PDB entry 8KG8 | electron microscopy, 4.23 A resolution (low resolution: residue-level contacts below are approximate; hydrogen-bond / salt-bridge calls are withheld) | chains 2 and 5 of the 18 polymer chains in the assembly

[Chain 2]
Molecule: DNA replication licensing factor MCM2
Source organism: Saccharomyces cerevisiae S288C
Notes: EC 3.6.4.12
UniProt: P29469 (MCM2_YEAST); residue numbers follow UniProt; this construct covers 1-868
Chain sequence (868 residues; row label = number of the first residue in the row):
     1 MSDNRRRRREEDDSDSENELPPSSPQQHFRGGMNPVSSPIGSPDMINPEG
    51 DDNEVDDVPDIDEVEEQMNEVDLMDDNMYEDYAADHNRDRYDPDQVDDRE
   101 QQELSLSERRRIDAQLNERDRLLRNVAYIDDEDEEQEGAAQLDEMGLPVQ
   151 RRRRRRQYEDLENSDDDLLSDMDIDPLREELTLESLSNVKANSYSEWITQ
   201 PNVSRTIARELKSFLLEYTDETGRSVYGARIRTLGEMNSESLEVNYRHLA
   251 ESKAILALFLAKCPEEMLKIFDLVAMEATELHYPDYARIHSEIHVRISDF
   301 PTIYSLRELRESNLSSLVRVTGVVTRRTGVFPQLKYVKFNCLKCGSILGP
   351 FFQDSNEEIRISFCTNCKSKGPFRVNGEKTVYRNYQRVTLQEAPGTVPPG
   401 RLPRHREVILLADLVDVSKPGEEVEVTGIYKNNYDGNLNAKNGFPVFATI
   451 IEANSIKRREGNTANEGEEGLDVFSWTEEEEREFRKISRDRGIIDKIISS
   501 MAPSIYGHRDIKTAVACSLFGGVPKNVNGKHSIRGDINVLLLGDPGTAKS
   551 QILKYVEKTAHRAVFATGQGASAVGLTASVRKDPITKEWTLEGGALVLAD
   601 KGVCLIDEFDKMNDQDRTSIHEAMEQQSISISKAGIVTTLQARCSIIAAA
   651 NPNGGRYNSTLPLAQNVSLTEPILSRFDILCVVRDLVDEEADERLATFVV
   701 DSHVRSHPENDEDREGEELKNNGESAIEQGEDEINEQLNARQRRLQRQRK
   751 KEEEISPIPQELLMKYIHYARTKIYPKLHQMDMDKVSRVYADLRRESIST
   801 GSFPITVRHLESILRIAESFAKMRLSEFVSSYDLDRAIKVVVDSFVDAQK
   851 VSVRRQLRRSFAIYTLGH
Disordered / not traced: 1-179, 711-737
Bound ions: Zn2+: Cys341, Cys344, Cys364; Mg2+: Ser550 (together with ADP)
Residues lining bound ligands:
  - ADP (adenosine-5'-diphosphate): Ser504, Ile505, Tyr506, His508, Asp544, Pro545, Gly546, Thr547, Ala548, Lys549, Ser550, Gln551, Leu695, Val699
  - ATP-gamma-S (AGS; phosphothiophosphoric acid-adenylate ester): His531, Glu625, Gln626, Arg676, Val807, Arg808, Glu811
Curated features (UniProtKB/Swiss-Prot):
  - zinc finger: Cys341 to Cys367 (C4-type)
  - motif: Ser675 to Asp678 (Arginine finger)
  - binding site (ATP): Gly543 to Ser550
  - modified residue (Phosphoserine): Ser14, Ser16, Ser23, Ser164, Ser170
  - natural variant: Glu392 (E392K: In allele MCM2-1)
  - mutagenesis: Cys364 (C364Y/F/S/H: Loss of activity), Cys367 (C367Y/F/S/H: Loss of activity), Lys549 (K549A: Reduces MCM2-7 complex helicase activity. Abolishes MCM2-7 complex helicase activity; when associated with MCM5 A-422. Reduces MCM2-7 complex helicase activity; when associated with MCM3 A-415), Arg676 (R676A: Loss of MCM2-7 complex helicase activity)

[Chain 5]
Molecule: Minichromosome maintenance protein 5
Source organism: Saccharomyces cerevisiae S288C
UniProt: P29496 (MCM5_YEAST); residues 1-775 here = UniProt positions 1-775
Chain sequence (775 residues; each row starts with the number of its first residue):
     1 MSFDRPEIYSAPVLQGESPNDDDNTEIIKSFKNFILEFRLDSQFIYRDQL
    51 RNNILVKNYSLTVNMEHLIGYNEDIYKKLSDEPSDIIPLFETAITQVAKR
   101 ISILSRAQSANNNDKDPENTSMDTDSLLLNSLPTFQLILNSNANQIPLRD
   151 LDSEHVSKIVRLSGIIISTSVLSSRATYLSIMCRNCRHTTSITINNFNSI
   201 TGNTVSLPRSCLSTIESESSMANESNIGDESTKKNCGPDPYIIIHESSKF
   251 IDQQFLKLQEIPELVPVGEMPRNLTMTCDRYLTNKVIPGTRVTIVGIYSI
   301 YNSKNGAGSGRSGGGNGGSGVAIRTPYIKILGIQSDVETSSIWNSVTMFT
   351 EEEEEEFLQLSRNPKLYEILTNSIAPSIFGNEDIKKAIVCLLMGGSKKIL
   401 PDGMRLRGDINVLLLGDPGTAKSQLLKFVEKVSPIAVYTSGKGSSAAGLT
   451 ASVQRDPMTREFYLEGGAMVLADGGVVCIDEFDKMRDEDRVAIHEAMEQQ
   501 TISIAKAGITTVLNSRTSVLAAANPIYGRYDDLKSPGDNIDFQTTILSRF
   551 DMIFIVKDDHNEERDISIANHVINIHTGNANAMQNQQEENGSEISIEKMK
   601 RYITYCRLKCAPRLSPQAAEKLSSNFVTIRKQLLINELESTERSSIPITI
   651 RQLEAIIRITESLAKLELSPIAQERHVDEAIRLFQASTMDAASQDPIGGL
   701 NQASGTSLSEIRRFEQELKRRLPIGWSTSYQTLRREFVDTHRFSQLALDK
   751 ALYALEKHETIQLRHQGQNIYRSGV
Disordered / not traced: 1-19, 107-129, 201-204, 214-233, 306-318, 697-706, 738-746
Bound ions: Zn2+: Cys183, Cys186, Cys211, Cys236; Mg2+: Ser423 (together with ATP-gamma-S)
Residues lining bound ligands:
  - ADP (adenosine-5'-diphosphate): Glu498, Gln499, Arg549, Ile650, Arg651, Glu654
  - ATP-gamma-S (AGS; phosphothiophosphoric acid-adenylate ester): Ser377, Ile378, Phe379, Asn381, Asp417, Pro418, Gly419, Thr420, Ala421, Lys422, Ser423, Gln424, Asp480, Glu481, Asn524, Ile568, His571, Val572
Curated features (UniProtKB/Swiss-Prot):
  - motif: Ser548 to Asp551 (Arginine finger)
  - binding site (ATP): Gly416 to Ser423
  - mutagenesis: Lys422 (K422A: Loss of MCM2-7 complex helicase activity)

[How chain 2 and chain 5 interact]
Contacting residue pairs (115):
  Arg327(2) with Glu269(5)
  Gly329(2) with Arg272(5)
  Phe331(2) with Arg324(5)
  Pro332(2) with Ile300(5); Arg324(5); Pro326(5)
  Gln333(2) with Val321(5); Ala322(5)
  Leu334(2) with Ala322(5); Arg324(5)
  Gln353(2) with Ala322(5)
  Ser355(2) with Val321(5)
  Asn356(2) with Val321(5)
  Glu357(2) with Val321(5)
  Glu358(2) with Val321(5); Ala322(5)
  Gly377(2) with Ile200(5)
  Tyr382(2) with Ser153(5); Ile200(5)
  Arg383(2) with Ser153(5)
  Asn384(2) with Asp152(5); Ser153(5)
  Tyr385(2) with Gly320(5); Ile323(5)
  Arg387(2) with Ser319(5); Gly320(5)
  Asp416(2) with Arg149(5); Arg272(5)
  Lys419(2) with Val267(5); Gly268(5); Glu269(5)
  Lys525(2) with His576(5)
  Val527(2) with Ser377(5); Ile575(5); Ala580(5); Gln584(5)
  Asn528(2) with Asn581(5); Gln584(5)
  Gly529(2) with Lys431(5)
  Lys530(2) with Pro376(5); Phe428(5); Lys431(5); Gln584(5); Ile596(5)
  His531(2) with Ser377(5); Ile378(5); Gln424(5)
  Ser532(2) with Gln424(5)
  Ile533(2) with His576(5)
  Arg562(2) with Gly268(5)
  Ala573(2) with Lys442(5)
  Thr586(2) with Pro457(5)
  Trp589(2) with Gln454(5)
  Val597(2) with Gly268(5)
  Asp600(2) with Gly268(5)
  Lys601(2) with Val267(5)
  Gln615(2) with Lys442(5)
  Thr618(2) with Lys484(5)
  Ser619(2) with Lys442(5)
  His621(2) with Glu481(5); Lys484(5)
  Glu622(2) with Tyr438(5); Ser440(5)
  Gln626(2) with Ser423(5)
  Ser630(2) with Tyr438(5); Ser440(5); Gly443(5)
  Ile631(2) with Gly443(5)
  Ser632(2) with Thr439(5); Gly443(5); Ser444(5); Ser445(5); Gly448(5); Leu449(5); Ala468(5)
  Lys633(2) with Ser444(5); Ser445(5); Gly448(5)
  Ala634(2) with Ser445(5); Gly448(5); Ser452(5); Gln454(5)
  Gly635(2) with Gly448(5); Ser452(5)
  Val637(2) with Ala468(5)
  Glu671(2) with Tyr527(5)
  Pro672(2) with Pro418(5); Gly528(5)
  Leu778(2) with Thr577(5)
  Met781(2) with Ile573(5)
  Met783(2) with Ile573(5)
  Ser787(2) with Ile566(5); Ala569(5); Asn570(5); Ile573(5)
  Arg788(2) with Ile566(5)
  Tyr790(2) with Ala569(5)
  Ala791(2) with Glu562(5); Ile566(5)
  Asp792(2) with Glu562(5)
  Arg794(2) with Asp558(5); His560(5); Asp565(5)
  Arg795(2) with Glu562(5)
  Ile798(2) with His560(5)
  Pro804(2) with Arg529(5)
  Ile805(2) with His560(5)
  Thr806(2) with Pro418(5)
  Val807(2) with Val572(5)
  Arg808(2) with Pro418(5); Gly419(5)
  Leu810(2) with Ala569(5); Val572(5)
  Glu811(2) with His576(5)
  Leu814(2) with His576(5)
Interface residues without a listed pair, chain 2 (79 interface residues in all): Val330, Lys587, Ser628, Thr638, Thr639, Leu640, Gln641, Arg643, Ser675, Val786, Ser797
Interface residues without a listed pair, chain 5 (75 interface residues in all): Val156, Gln259, Pro262, Pro271, Tyr298, Lys427, Val437, Ala447, Glu465, Gly466, Gly467, Leu471, Asp480, Asn524, Ile568, Asn585

[Summary]
The interface between chain 2 and chain 5 involves 79 residues on one side and 75 on the other. ATP-gamma-S is
bound between chain 2 and chain 5. Chain 2 binds ADP. Ligands of chain 5: ADP.
Chain 2 is DNA replication licensing factor MCM2 and chain 5 is Minichromosome maintenance protein 5, both
from Saccharomyces cerevisiae S288C; the structure, Yeast replisome in state II, was determined by electron
microscopy (same publication as 8W7S, 8KG6, 8KG9 and 8W7M).
